PDB entry 5O1Y | X-ray diffraction, 2.45 A resolution | chains A and B

# Chain A
Name: Protein NRD1
Source organism: Saccharomyces cerevisiae
UniProt: P53617 (NRD1_YEAST); residues 290-468 here = UniProt positions 290-468
Sequence (180 residues; numbered 289 to 468; the number before each row is that of its first residue):
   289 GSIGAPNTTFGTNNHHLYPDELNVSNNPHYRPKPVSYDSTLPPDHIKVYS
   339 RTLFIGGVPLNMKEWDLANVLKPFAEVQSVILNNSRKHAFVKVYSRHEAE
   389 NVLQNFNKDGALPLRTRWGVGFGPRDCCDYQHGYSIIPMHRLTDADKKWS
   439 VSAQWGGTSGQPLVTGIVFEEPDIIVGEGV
Unresolved in the structure: 289-301, 465-468
Differences from the reference sequence: expression tag (289)
Reported in the primary citation:
  - binding site for the 4-nt RNA strand (chain B): His303, Phe342, Gly345, Ile369, His376, Phe378, Trp406, Val408, Gly409, Arg413, Tyr418, Ile462, Val464
  - specificity-determining residues: Arg413
  - binding site for 2-amino-2-hydroxymethyl-propane-1,3-diol: Arg403, Arg405
  - mutagenesis - W353A: unchanged binding to CCGUAACC
  - mutagenesis - K335E: decreased binding to GUAA
  - mutagenesis - W353A, R374A, R413G, C415S/C416S, W437A: unchanged growth
  - mutagenesis - K335E, K335E/Y418A, K335M, K335R, T340A, K380A, Y418A, V468*: decreased growth

# Chain B
Molecule: 4-nt RNA strand
Sequence (4 nucleotides; numbered 1 to 4; the number before each row is that of its first residue):
     1 GUAA

# Interface between chain A and chain B
Contacting residue pairs - 24 pairs, chain A then chain B:
  Thr340(A) - A3(B)  base contact
  Phe342(A) - G1(B)  base contact
  Phe342(A) - U2(B)  stacking on the base
  Gly344(A) - G1(B)  base contact
  Gly345(A) - G1(B)  hydrogen bond to the base
  Ile369(A) - A3(B)  base contact
  Ile369(A) - A4(B)  base contact
  Arg374(A) - G1(B)  sugar contact
  Lys375(A) - G1(B)  base contact
  His376(A) - G1(B)  hydrogen bond to the sugar
  Phe378(A) - U2(B)  sugar contact
  Phe378(A) - A3(B)  stacking on the base
  Arg403(A) - G1(B)  base contact
  Arg405(A) - U2(B)  base contact
  Trp406(A) - U2(B)  hydrogen bond to the base
  Gly407(A) - U2(B)  base contact
  Val408(A) - A3(B)  hydrogen bond to the base
  Gly409(A) - A3(B)  base contact
  Gly409(A) - A4(B)  hydrogen bond to the base
  Arg413(A) - A3(B)  salt bridge to the phosphate
  Arg413(A) - A4(B)  salt bridge to the phosphate
  Tyr418(A) - U2(B)  base contact
  Ile462(A) - A4(B)  base contact
  Val464(A) - A4(B)  base contact
Other interface residues (no listed pair), chain A (20 interface residues in all): His303

# Summary
The interface between chain A and chain B involves 20 residues on one side and 4 on the other, with 5 hydrogen
bonds, 2 salt bridges and 2 aromatic stacking contacts. Among the polar pairs are Gly345(A)-G1(B),
Trp406(A)-U2(B) and Val408(A)-A3(B). From the paper: a binding site for the 4-nt RNA strand (chain B) at
His303(A), Phe342(A) and Gly345(A) among others; K335E, K335E/Y418A and K335M of chain A, among others, reduce
growth; 13 substitutions were tested in all.
Here chain A is Protein NRD1 (Saccharomyces cerevisiae) and chain B is a 4-nt RNA strand. Entry 5O1Y
(Structure of Nrd1 RNA binding domain in complex with RNA (GUAA)) was determined by X-ray diffraction,
deposited together with 5O1W, 5O1X, 5O1Z and 5O20.
